Entry 6ZG7 (electron microscopy, 3.49 A resolution); this record covers chains M and N of the 11 polymer chains in the assembly.

== Chain M (and N) ==
Protein: ATP synthase F(0) complex subunit C2, mitochondrial
Organism: Bos taurus
Notes: chain N of this document is another copy of the same molecule, construct and numbering; everything in this record applies to it too
UniProt: P07926 (AT5G2_BOVIN); residues 1-75 here correspond to UniProt positions 69-143 (UniProt number = residue number + 68)
Sequence (75 residues; row label = number of the first residue in the row):
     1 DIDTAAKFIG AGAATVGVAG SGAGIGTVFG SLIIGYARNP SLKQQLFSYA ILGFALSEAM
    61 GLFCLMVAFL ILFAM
Modified residues: Lys-43 (N-trimethyllysine; M3L)

== Chain M / chain N interface ==
Contacting residue pairs (68; chain M residue first):
  Asp-1(M) / Ile-2(N)
  Ile-2(M) / Ile-2(N)  hydrophobic
  Thr-4(M) / Asp-3(N)  hydrogen bond
  Ala-5(M) / Ile-2(N)  hydrophobic
  Ala-5(M) / Asp-3(N)
  Ala-5(M) / Ala-6(N)
  Phe-8(M) / Ala-6(N)
  Phe-8(M) / Lys-7(N)
  Phe-8(M) / Gly-10(N)
  Phe-8(M) / Met-75(N)  hydrophobic
  Ile-9(M) / Ala-6(N)
  Ile-9(M) / Ile-9(N)  hydrophobic
  Ala-11(M) / Ile-71(N)  hydrophobic
  Gly-12(M) / Gly-10(N)
  Gly-12(M) / Ala-13(N)
  Gly-12(M) / Ala-14(N)  hydrogen bond (backbone-backbone)
  Gly-12(M) / Ile-71(N)
  Ala-13(M) / Ala-13(N)
  Thr-15(M) / Ala-14(N)
  Thr-15(M) / Cys-64(N)  hydrogen bond
  Val-16(M) / Ala-13(N)
  Val-16(M) / Val-16(N)  hydrophobic
  Val-18(M) / Met-60(N)
  Val-18(M) / Cys-64(N)  hydrophobic
  Ala-19(M) / Gly-17(N)
  Ala-19(M) / Gly-20(N)
  Ser-21(M) / Met-60(N)
  Gly-22(M) / Gly-20(N)
  Gly-22(M) / Gly-24(N)
  Gly-22(M) / Ser-57(N)
  Gly-22(M) / Met-60(N)
  Ala-23(M) / Gly-20(N)  hydrogen bond (backbone-backbone)
  Ile-25(M) / Ser-57(N)
  Ile-25(M) / Met-60(N)  hydrophobic
  Gly-26(M) / Gly-24(N)
  Gly-26(M) / Thr-27(N)
  Gly-26(M) / Val-28(N)
  Gly-26(M) / Ser-57(N)  hydrogen bond (backbone-side chain)
  Thr-27(M) / Thr-27(N)
  Phe-29(M) / Leu-52(N)  hydrophobic
  Phe-29(M) / Gly-53(N)
  Phe-29(M) / Leu-56(N)  hydrophobic
  Gly-30(M) / Ser-31(N)  hydrogen bond (backbone-side chain)
  Leu-32(M) / Tyr-49(N)  hydrophobic
  Ile-33(M) / Val-28(N)
  Ile-33(M) / Ser-31(N)
  Ile-33(M) / Leu-32(N)  hydrophobic
  Ile-33(M) / Leu-46(N)  hydrophobic
  Ile-33(M) / Tyr-49(N)  hydrophobic
  Ile-33(M) / Ala-50(N)  hydrophobic
  Ile-34(M) / Ser-31(N)
  Ile-34(M) / Arg-38(N)
  Tyr-36(M) / Leu-42(N)  hydrophobic
  Tyr-36(M) / Gln-45(N)
  Tyr-36(M) / Leu-46(N)  hydrophobic
  Ala-37(M) / Gly-35(N)
  Ala-37(M) / Asn-39(N)  hydrogen bond (backbone-side chain)
  Pro-40(M) / Leu-42(N)  hydrophobic
  Lys-43(M) / Gln-45(N)
  Lys-43(M) / Tyr-49(N)
  Phe-47(M) / Tyr-49(N)  hydrophobic
  Phe-47(M) / Leu-52(N)  hydrophobic
  Phe-54(M) / Leu-56(N)  hydrophobic
  Glu-58(M) / Met-60(N)
  Leu-65(M) / Phe-63(N)  hydrophobic
  Leu-72(M) / Ile-71(N)  hydrophobic
  Leu-72(M) / Met-75(N)
  Phe-73(M) / Met-75(N)
Also at the interface, not in a pair above, chain M (39 interface residues in all): Ser-31, Arg-38, Gly-61, Leu-62, Phe-69
Also at the interface, not in a pair above, chain N (37 interface residues in all): Ser-21, Ile-34, Val-67, Leu-70

== Overview ==
Chain M and chain N form an interface of 39 and 37 residues respectively; the contacts include 7 hydrogen
bonds. Polar contacts include Thr-4(M)/Asp-3(N), Thr-15(M)/Cys-64(N) and Gly-26(M)/Ser-57(N).
Chain M and chain N are both ATP synthase F(0) complex subunit C2, mitochondrial (Bos taurus); the structure,
bovine ATP synthase rotor domain, state 1, was determined by electron microscopy (same publication as 6Z1R,
6Z1U, 6ZG8 and 6ZIK).
